6QUY - chains A and C of the 5 polymer chains in the assembly; structure by electron microscopy, 3.80 A resolution.

== Chain A (and C) ==
Molecule: Tubulin alpha-1B chain
Organism: Homo sapiens
Notes: chain C of this document is another copy of the same molecule, construct and numbering; everything in this record applies to it too
UniProtKB: P68363 (TBA1B_HUMAN); residues 1-451 here = UniProt positions 1-451
Chain sequence (451 residues; each row starts with the number of its first residue):
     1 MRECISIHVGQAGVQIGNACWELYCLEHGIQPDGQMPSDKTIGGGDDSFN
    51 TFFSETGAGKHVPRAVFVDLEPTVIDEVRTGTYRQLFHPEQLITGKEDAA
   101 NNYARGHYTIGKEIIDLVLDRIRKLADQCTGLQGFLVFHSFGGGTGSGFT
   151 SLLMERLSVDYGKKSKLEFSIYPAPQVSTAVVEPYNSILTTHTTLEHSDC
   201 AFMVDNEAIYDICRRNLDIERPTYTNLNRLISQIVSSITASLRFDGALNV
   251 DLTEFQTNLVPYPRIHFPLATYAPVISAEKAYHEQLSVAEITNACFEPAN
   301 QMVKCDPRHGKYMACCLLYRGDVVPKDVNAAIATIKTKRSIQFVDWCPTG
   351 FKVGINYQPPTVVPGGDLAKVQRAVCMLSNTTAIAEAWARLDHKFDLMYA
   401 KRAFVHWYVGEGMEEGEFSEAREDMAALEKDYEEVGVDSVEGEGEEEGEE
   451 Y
Unresolved in the structure: 38-46, 442-451
Swiss-Prot annotation at these positions:
  - motif: Met1 to Cys4 (MREC motif)
  - active site: Glu254
  - binding site (GTP): Gly10, Gln11, Ala12, Gln15, Glu71, Ala99, Ser140, Gly143, Gly144, Thr145, Gly146, Thr179, Glu183, Asn206, Tyr224, Asn228, Leu252
  - binding site (Mg(2+)): Glu71
  - site: Tyr451 (Involved in polymerization)
  - modified residue: Lys40 (N6,N6,N6-trimethyllysine), Ser48 (Phosphoserine), Ser232 (Phosphoserine), Tyr282 (3'-nitrotyrosine), Arg339 (Omega-N-methylarginine), Ser439 (Phosphoserine), Glu443 (5-glutamyl polyglutamate), Glu445 (5-glutamyl polyglutamate), Tyr451 (3'-nitrotyrosine)
  - cross-link (Glycyl lysine isopeptide (Lys-Gly)): Lys326 (interchain with G-Cter in ubiquitin), Lys370 (interchain with G-Cter in ubiquitin)
  - mutagenesis: Glu254 (E254A: Abolished GTPase activity; microtubules have an expanded lattice with a negative twist and display high binding to microtubule-end binding proteins such as MAPRE3 ...)
Small-molecule neighbours: GTP (guanosine-5'-triphosphate): Gly10, Gln11, Ala12, Gln15, Ile16, Asp69, Glu71, Asp98, Ala100, Asn101, Ser140, Gly142, Gly143, Gly144, Thr145, Gly146, Ile171, Thr179, Asn206, Tyr224, Asn228, Ile231

== How chain A and chain C interact ==
Residue-residue contacts (10; chain A residue first):
  Lys280(A) - His88(C)
  Tyr282(A) - Lys60(C)
  His283(A) - Val62(C)
  His283(A) - Gln85(C)
  His283(A) - Leu86(C)
  His283(A) - Phe87(C)  hydrogen bond (side chain-backbone)
  His283(A) - His88(C)  hydrogen bond (backbone-side chain)
  Glu284(A) - Thr56(C)
  Glu284(A) - His88(C)
  Gln285(A) - Glu55(C)
Interface residues without a listed pair, chain C (12 interface residues in all): Gly57, Pro89, Glu90, Gln128

== In short ==
5 residues of chain A and 12 residues of chain C are in contact; the contacts include 2 hydrogen bonds. Among
the polar pairs are His283(A)-Phe87(C) and His283(A)-His88(C). Ligands of chain A: GTP.
Both chains are Tubulin alpha-1B chain (Homo sapiens). Entry 6QUY (NgCKK (N.Gruberi CKK) decorated 13pf
taxol-GDP microtubule) was determined by electron microscopy together with 6QUS, 6QVE and 6QVJ from the same
study.
